PDB entry 3AZQ | X-ray diffraction, 2.70 A resolution | chains A and C

== Chain A ==
Molecule: Aminopeptidase
Organism: Streptomyces morookaensis
UniProtKB: Q2HXD9 (Q2HXD9_STRMO); residues 1-662 here = UniProt positions 1-662
Amino-acid sequence (662 residues; numbered 1 to 662; the number before each row is that of its first residue):
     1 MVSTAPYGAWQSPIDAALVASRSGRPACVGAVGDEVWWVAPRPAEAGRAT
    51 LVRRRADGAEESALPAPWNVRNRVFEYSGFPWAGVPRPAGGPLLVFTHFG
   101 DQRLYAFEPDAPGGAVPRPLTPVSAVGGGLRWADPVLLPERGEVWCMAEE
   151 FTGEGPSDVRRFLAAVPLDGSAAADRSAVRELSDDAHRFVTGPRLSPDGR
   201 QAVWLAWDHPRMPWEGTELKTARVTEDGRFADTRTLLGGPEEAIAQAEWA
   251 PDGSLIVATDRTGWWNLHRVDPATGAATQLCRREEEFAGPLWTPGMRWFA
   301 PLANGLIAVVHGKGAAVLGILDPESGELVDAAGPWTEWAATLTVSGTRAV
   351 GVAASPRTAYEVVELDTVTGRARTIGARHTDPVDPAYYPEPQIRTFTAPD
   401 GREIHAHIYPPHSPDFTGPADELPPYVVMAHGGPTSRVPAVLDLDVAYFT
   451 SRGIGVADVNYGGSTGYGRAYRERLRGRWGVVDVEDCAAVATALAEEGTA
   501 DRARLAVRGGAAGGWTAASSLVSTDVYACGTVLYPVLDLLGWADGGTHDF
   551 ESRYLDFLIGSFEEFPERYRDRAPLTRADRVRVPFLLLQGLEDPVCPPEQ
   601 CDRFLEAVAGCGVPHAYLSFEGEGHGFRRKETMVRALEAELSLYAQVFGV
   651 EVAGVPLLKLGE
Not modelled in the structure: 1
Differences from the reference sequence: engineered mutation Ala511 (Ser in Q2HXD9)

== Chain C ==
Molecule: tripeptide PGG
Amino-acid sequence (3 residues; each row starts with the number of its first residue):
     1 PGG
Not modelled in the structure: 3

== How chain A and chain C interact ==
Pairs across the interface (15; chain A residue first):
  Tyr77(A) with Pro1(C); Gly2(C), hydrogen bond (side chain-backbone)
  Gly432(A) with Pro1(C)
  Gly433(A) with Pro1(C), hydrogen bond (backbone-backbone); Gly2(C)
  Ala511(A) with Pro1(C); Gly2(C)
  Ala512(A) with Pro1(C), hydrogen bond (backbone-backbone)
  Val536(A) with Pro1(C), hydrophobic
  Trp542(A) with Pro1(C)
  Glu551(A) with Pro1(C)
  Tyr554(A) with Pro1(C)
  Val595(A) with Pro1(C), hydrophobic
  Cys596(A) with Pro1(C), hydrophobic
  His625(A) with Gly2(C)
Other interface residues (no listed pair), chain A (14 interface residues in all): Pro434, Trp479

== Summary ==
14 residues of chain A and 2 residues of chain C are in contact; the contacts include 3 hydrogen bonds. Polar
pairs include Tyr77(A)-Gly2(C), Gly433(A)-Pro1(C) and Ala512(A)-Pro1(C).
Chain A is Aminopeptidase (Streptomyces morookaensis) and chain C is tripeptide PGG; the structure, Crystal
structure of puromycin hydrolase S511A mutant complexed with PGG, was determined by X-ray diffraction together
with 3AZO and 3AZP from the same study.
